PDB entry 8V1R | electron microscopy, 2.90 A resolution | chains B and T of the 4 polymer chains in the assembly

== Chain B ==
Molecule: DNA polymerase processivity factor
Organism: Human alphaherpesvirus 1 strain KOS
UniProtKB: H9E949 (H9E949_HHV1); residues 1-340 here = UniProt positions 1-340
Sequence (340 residues; numbered 1 to 340; the number before each row is that of its first residue):
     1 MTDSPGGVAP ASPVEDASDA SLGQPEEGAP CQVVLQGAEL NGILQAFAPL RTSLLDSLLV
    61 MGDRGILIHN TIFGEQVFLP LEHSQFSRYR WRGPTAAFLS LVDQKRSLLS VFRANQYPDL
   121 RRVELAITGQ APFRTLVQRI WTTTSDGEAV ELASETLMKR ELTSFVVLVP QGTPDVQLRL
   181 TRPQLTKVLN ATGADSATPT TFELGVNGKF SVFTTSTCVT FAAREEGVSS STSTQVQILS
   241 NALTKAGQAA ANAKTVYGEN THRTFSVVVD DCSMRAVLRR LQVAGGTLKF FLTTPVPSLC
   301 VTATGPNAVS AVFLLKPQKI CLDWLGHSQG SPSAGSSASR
Not modelled in the structure: 1-27, 226-251, 322-340

== Chain T ==
Molecule: Template DNA
Sequence (50 nucleotides; row label = number of the first residue in the row; numbers below 1 keep their minus sign (DC-17 is residue -17)):
   -17 CACACACACA CACACACAGA TCCCCGGGTA CCGAGCTCGA ATTCGTAATC
Not modelled in the structure: -17 to -4, 27-32

== Chain B / chain T interface ==
Pairs across the interface (7; chain B residue first):
  Arg51(B) - DC18(T)  salt bridge to the phosphate
  Arg51(B) - DT19(T)  salt bridge to the phosphate
  Thr52(B) - DG17(T)  phosphate contact
  Thr52(B) - DC18(T)  hydrogen bond to the phosphate
  Arg113(B) - DG17(T)  salt bridge to the phosphate
  Arg280(B) - DC18(T)  salt bridge to the phosphate
  Arg280(B) - DT19(T)  salt bridge to the phosphate
Interface residues without a listed pair, chain T (4 interface residues in all): DA16

== Overview ==
The chain B/chain T interface involves 4 residues from each chain; the contacts include 1 hydrogen bond and 5
salt bridges. Among the polar pairs are Thr52(B)-DC18(T), Arg51(B)-DC18(T) and Arg51(B)-DT19(T).
Chain B is DNA polymerase processivity factor (Human alphaherpesvirus 1 strain KOS) and chain T is Template
DNA; the structure, Herpes simplex virus 1 polymerase holoenzyme bound to DNA and DTTP in closed conformation,
was determined by electron microscopy, deposited together with 8EXX, 8V1Q, 8V1S and 8V1T.
